8GY3 - chains B and C of the 3 polymer chains in the assembly; structure by electron microscopy, 2.70 A resolution.

# Chain B
Name: Small subunit of aldehyde dehydrogenase
Source organism: Gluconobacter oxydans
Notes: EC 1.2.99.7
UniProtKB: A0A4R4A2K3 (A0A4R4A2K3_GLUOY); residues 1-158 here = UniProt positions 1-158
Amino-acid sequence (158 residues; row label = number of the first residue in the row):
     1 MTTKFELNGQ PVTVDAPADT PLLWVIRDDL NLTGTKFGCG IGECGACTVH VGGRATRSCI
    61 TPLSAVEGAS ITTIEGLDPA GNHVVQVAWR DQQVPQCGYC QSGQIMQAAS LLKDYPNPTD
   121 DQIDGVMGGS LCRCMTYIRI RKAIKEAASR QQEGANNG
Disordered / not traced: 155-158
Metal / ion sites: 2Fe-2S cluster Fe site 1: Cys39, Cys44, Cys47, Cys59; 2Fe-2S cluster Fe site 2: Cys97, Cys100, Cys132, Cys134
Ligand contacts:
  - 2Fe-2S cluster (FES), molecule 1: Phe37, Gly38, Cys39, Gly40, Gly42, Glu43, Cys44, Gly45, Ala46, Cys47, Arg57, Cys59
  - 2Fe-2S cluster (FES), molecule 2: Gln96, Cys97, Gly98, Cys100, Gln101, Cys132, Arg133, Cys134, Thr136
  - heme c (HEC): Ala55, Thr56, Arg57

# Chain C
Name: Large subunit of aldehyde dehydrogenase
Source organism: Gluconobacter oxydans
Notes: EC 1.2.99.7
UniProtKB: A0A4R4A2F9 (A0A4R4A2F9_GLUOY); residues 1-771 here = UniProt positions 1-771
Amino-acid sequence (771 residues; numbered 1 to 771; the number before each row is that of its first residue):
     1 MAKIEQIAKK SDATRLSRRN FLMTAAGAGL MFGFARKAGA ATTLPSAMPP EAAFEPNIWC
    61 AIAPDGSINV NIVRAEMGQH VGTALARIIA DEMDADWDKI KITQVDTAPK WAGKYVTGGS
   121 WSVWDTWDTF RQAGAAARSV MIEEGAKLLG TTPDRCTAHE SVVSAGSKSI SFGDIVARAK
   181 PTRTFTPEEM AKLPLKPTGN RRLISKQVPA LDIPDKTTGK AIYGIDVKLD GMVYGRPKMP
   241 PTRYAAKVIS VDDSAAKKIP GYLRYVVLDD PSGIVPGWVV ALAKTYPAAI RAADALKVQW
   301 NPGPTINVSE ADIIEHGRKL AADPKNGTRV FNDKGVDEAL TIHPGQVFER SYTCASVAHY
   361 QLEPVNAVAR HIDGMWEIHT GNQWQSLILP QLAKSLQVPE EQVVMRTYML GGGFGRRLNG
   421 DYCIPAALAS KAIGGAPVKL ILTRSDDMEL DSIRSPSIQT IKVALDNDRK KIVGMDYVAV
   481 AGWPTQVMAP AFLATGEDGK KYDPFAIAGA DHWYETGPTR VRAISNDLAN ATFRPGWLRS
   541 VSAGWTPWAL ECFLDELAHS TKQDPLAFRL SMFTAQGRNA GQAPNSVGGA KRQAAVLQRL
   601 ADKIGYANKQ LPADTGIGIA TSFGQERGMP TWTAAAAQIH VDRKTGVVTC QKLWLVLDAG
   661 TIVDPGGALA QTEGAALWGF SMALFEGTEI VNGTIKDRNL NTYTPLRIPD VPDIDIEFIQ
   721 NTEKPTGLGE PGVTVVAPAI GNAIFNAVGI RLRHMPMRPA DVRRELQQHT S
Disordered / not traced: 1-39
Ligand contacts: molybdenum cofactor (PCD; (molybdopterin-cytosine dinucleotide-S,S)-dioxo-aqua-molybdenum(V)): Met77, Gly78, Gln79, His80, Val81, Ala84, Thr117, Gly118, Gly119, Ser120, Trp121, Ser122, Val123, Gln383, Gly412, Gly413, Phe414, Gly415, Leu418, Trp537, Leu538, Arg539, Val541, Ala659, Thr661, Ile662, Val663, Asp664, Gly667, Ala668, Gln671, Pro725, Thr726, Gly727, Leu728, Gly729, Glu730

# Interface between chain B and chain C
Pairs across the interface - 96 pairs, chain B then chain C:
  Asp19(B) - Arg291(C)  salt bridge
  Thr20(B) - Pro287(C)
  Trp24(B) - Tyr286(C)  hydrophobic
  Trp24(B) - Pro287(C)  hydrophobic
  Arg27(B) - Ile225(C)  hydrogen bond (side chain-backbone)
  Arg27(B) - Asp226(C)  salt bridge
  Arg27(B) - Lys228(C)  hydrogen bond (backbone-side chain)
  Asp28(B) - Lys228(C)  salt bridge
  Asp28(B) - Tyr234(C)  hydrogen bond
  Asn31(B) - Lys228(C)
  Thr33(B) - Asp226(C)
  Thr33(B) - Lys228(C)
  Gly34(B) - Gly219(C)
  Lys36(B) - Ala221(C)
  Lys36(B) - Tyr223(C)
  Lys36(B) - Asp226(C)  salt bridge
  Phe37(B) - Leu362(C)
  Phe37(B) - Pro364(C)
  Gly38(B) - Leu362(C)
  Gly38(B) - Pro364(C)
  Gly38(B) - Arg444(C)
  Cys39(B) - Tyr360(C)
  Cys39(B) - Arg444(C)
  Cys39(B) - Asn699(C)  hydrogen bond (backbone-side chain)
  Ile41(B) - Asn699(C)
  Glu43(B) - Leu700(C)
  Glu43(B) - Asn701(C)
  Glu43(B) - Arg707(C)  hydrogen bond (backbone-side chain)
  Cys44(B) - Leu700(C)  hydrophobic
  Ile74(B) - Thr217(C)
  Ile74(B) - Gly219(C)
  Glu75(B) - Gly219(C)
  Gln86(B) - Thr217(C)
  Gln86(B) - Thr218(C)
  Arg90(B) - Pro214(C)
  Arg90(B) - Thr217(C)
  Arg90(B) - Thr218(C)
  Gln93(B) - Pro209(C)
  Gln93(B) - Ala210(C)  hydrogen bond (side chain-backbone)
  Gln93(B) - Ile213(C)
  Pro95(B) - His80(C)  hydrogen bond (backbone-side chain)
  Pro95(B) - Ile213(C)
  Pro95(B) - Thr217(C)
  Gln96(B) - Gly78(C)
  Gln96(B) - His80(C)
  Gln96(B) - Lys216(C)  hydrogen bond (backbone-side chain)
  Gln96(B) - Ala670(C)  hydrogen bond (side chain-backbone)
  Gln96(B) - Gln671(C)  hydrogen bond
  Cys97(B) - Met77(C)
  Cys97(B) - Gly78(C)
  Cys97(B) - Lys216(C)
  Cys97(B) - Tyr223(C)  hydrogen bond (backbone-side chain)
  Cys97(B) - Leu410(C)
  Cys97(B) - Gly411(C)
  Cys97(B) - Gly412(C)
  Gly98(B) - Lys216(C)
  Gly98(B) - Tyr223(C)  hydrogen bond (backbone-side chain)
  Tyr99(B) - Tyr223(C)  hydrogen bond (backbone-side chain)
  Tyr99(B) - Ile225(C)
  Tyr99(B) - Leu362(C)  hydrophobic
  Tyr99(B) - Glu363(C)
  Cys100(B) - Leu362(C)  hydrophobic
  Ile105(B) - Thr217(C)
  Asp124(B) - Pro709(C)
  Met127(B) - Ile708(C)
  Gly128(B) - Arg707(C)  hydrogen bond (backbone-side chain)
  Gly128(B) - Ile708(C)
  Gly129(B) - Arg707(C)  hydrogen bond (backbone-side chain)
  Leu131(B) - Leu362(C)
  Leu131(B) - Pro705(C)  hydrophobic
  Leu131(B) - Leu706(C)
  Leu131(B) - Arg707(C)
  Arg133(B) - Ala358(C)  hydrogen bond (side chain-backbone)
  Arg133(B) - His359(C)  hydrogen bond (side chain-backbone)
  Arg133(B) - Tyr360(C)  hydrogen bond (side chain-backbone)
  Arg133(B) - Phe414(C)
  Arg133(B) - Trp678(C)  hydrogen bond (backbone-side chain)
  Arg133(B) - Glu686(C)  salt bridge
  Arg133(B) - Pro705(C)
  Cys134(B) - Phe414(C)  hydrophobic
  Cys134(B) - Gly674(C)
  Met135(B) - Leu677(C)
  Met135(B) - Trp678(C)
  Met135(B) - Leu706(C)  hydrophobic
  Tyr137(B) - Leu706(C)  hydrogen bond (side chain-backbone)
  Tyr137(B) - Arg707(C)
  Tyr137(B) - Ile708(C)  hydrophobic
  Tyr137(B) - Val711(C)  hydrophobic
  Ile138(B) - Glu673(C)
  Ile138(B) - Val711(C)  hydrophobic
  Ile138(B) - Ile714(C)  hydrophobic
  Arg139(B) - Gly666(C)
  Arg139(B) - Ala670(C)
  Arg139(B) - Glu673(C)  salt bridge
  Ile140(B) - Ile708(C)  hydrophobic
  Arg141(B) - Ile708(C)
Other interface residues (no listed pair), chain B (46 interface residues in all): Pro21, Gly81, Trp89, Gln101, Ser102, Ile123
Other interface residues (no listed pair), chain C (59 interface residues in all): Glu76, Val208, Asp212, Gln361, Lys439, Leu442, Thr443, Leu669, Ser681, Tyr703

# In short
Chain B and chain C form an interface of 46 and 59 residues respectively; the contacts include 20 hydrogen
bonds and 6 salt bridges. Polar contacts include Asp19(B)-Arg291(C), Arg27(B)-Asp226(C) and
Asp28(B)-Lys228(C). Ligands of chain B: heme c and 2Fe-2S cluster.
Chain B is Small subunit of aldehyde dehydrogenase and chain C is Large subunit of aldehyde dehydrogenase,
both from Gluconobacter oxydans; the structure, Cryo-EM Structure of Membrane-Bound Aldehyde Dehydrogenase
from Gluconobacter oxydans, was determined by electron microscopy, deposited together with 8GY2.
